Entry 8TQK (electron microscopy, 3.20 A resolution); this record covers chains G and C of the 9 polymer chains in the assembly.

Chain G:
Protein: Light chain Fab rPIV3-28
Organism: Homo sapiens
Notes: antibody fragment or engineered binder
Sequence (214 residues; each row starts with the number of its first residue):
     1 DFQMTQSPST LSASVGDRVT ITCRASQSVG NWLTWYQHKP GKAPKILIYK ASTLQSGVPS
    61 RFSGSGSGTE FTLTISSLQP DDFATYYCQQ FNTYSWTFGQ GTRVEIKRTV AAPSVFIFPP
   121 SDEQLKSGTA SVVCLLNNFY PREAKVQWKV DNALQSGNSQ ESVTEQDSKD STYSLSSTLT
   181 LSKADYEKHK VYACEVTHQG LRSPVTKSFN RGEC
Disordered / not traced: 106-214
Cystine bridges: Cys23-Cys88

Chain C:
Protein: Fusion glycoprotein F0
Organism: Human respirovirus 3
Reference sequence: A0A059QA82 (A0A059QA82_9MONO); residues 19-481 here = UniProt positions 19-481
Sequence (516 residues; row label = number of the first residue in the row):
    19 QIDITKLQHV GVLVNSPKGM KISQNFETRY LILSLIPKIE DSNSCGDQQI KQYKRLLDRL
    79 IIPLYDGLKL QKDVIVTNQE SNENTDPRTE RFFGGVIGTI ALGVATSAQI TAAVALVEAK
   139 QAKSDIEKLK EAIRDTNKAV QSVCSSVGNC IVAIKSVQDY VNKEIVPSIA RLGCEAAGLQ
   199 LGIALTQHYS ELTNCFGDNI GSLQEKGIKL QCIASLYRTN ITEIFTTSTV DKYDIYDLLF
   259 TESIKVRVID VDLNDYSITL QVRLPLLTRL LNTQIYKVDS ISYNIQNREW YIPLPSHIMT
   319 KGAFLGGADV KECIEAFSSY ICPSDPGFVL NHEMESCLSG NISQCPRTTV TSDIVPRYAF
   379 VNGGVVANCI TTTCTCNGIG NRINQPPDQG VKIITHKECN TIGINGMLFN TNKEGTLAFY
   439 TPDDITLNNS VALDPIDISI ELNKVKSDLE ESKEWYRRSN QKLSAIEDKI EEILSKIYHI
   499 ENEIARIKKL IGEAPGSENL YFQGGSGSHH HHHHHH
Disordered / not traced: 96-113, 164-166, 216-224, 414, 438-442, 473-534
Sequence notes: engineered mutation Cys162 (Gln in A0A059QA82), Cys168 (Leu in A0A059QA82), Cys213 (Ile in A0A059QA82), Cys230 (Gly in A0A059QA82), Val463 (Ala in A0A059QA82), Tyr474 (Ile in A0A059QA82); expression tag (482-534)
Cystine bridges: Cys63-Cys192, Cys162-Cys168, Cys213-Cys230, Cys331-Cys340, Cys355-Cys363, Cys387-Cys392, Cys394-Cys417

How chain G and chain C interact:
Pairs across the interface (11):
  Phe2(G) with Leu190(C)
  Ser28(G) with Glu193(C)
  Asn92(G) with Leu190(C); Gly191(C); Cys192(C), hydrogen bond (backbone-backbone); Glu193(C), hydrogen bond (side chain-backbone)
  Thr93(G) with Leu190(C); Gly191(C)
  Tyr94(G) with Asp59(C); Ser60(C); Ile187(C)
Also at the interface, not in a pair above, chain G (7 interface residues in all): Val29, Trp32
Also at the interface, not in a pair above, chain C (9 interface residues in all): Ala188, Arg189

In short:
7 residues of chain G and 9 residues of chain C are in contact; the contacts include 2 hydrogen bonds. Polar
contacts include Asn92(G)-Glu193(C) and Asn92(G)-Cys192(C).
Chain G is Light chain Fab rPIV3-28 (Homo sapiens) and chain C is Fusion glycoprotein F0 (Human respirovirus
3); the structure, Human parainfluenza virus type 3 prefusion F trimer in complex with rPIV3-18 Fab, was
determined by electron microscopy, deposited together with 8TQI.
